Entry 6YLY (electron microscopy, 3.80 A resolution); this record covers chains R and 1 of the 49 polymer chains in the assembly.

# Chain R
Protein: 60S ribosomal protein L19-A
From: Saccharomyces cerevisiae
Reference sequence: P0CX82 (RL19A_YEAST); residues 1-189 here = UniProt positions 1-189
Sequence (189 residues; row label = number of the first residue in the row):
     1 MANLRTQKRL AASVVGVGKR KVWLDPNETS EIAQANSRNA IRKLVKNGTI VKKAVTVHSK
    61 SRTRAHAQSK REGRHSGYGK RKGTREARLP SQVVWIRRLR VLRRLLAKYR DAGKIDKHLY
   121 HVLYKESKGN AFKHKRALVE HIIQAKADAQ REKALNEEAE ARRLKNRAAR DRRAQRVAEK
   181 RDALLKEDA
Disordered / not traced: 1, 156-189
UniProt features mapped onto this chain:
  - modified residue (Phosphoserine): Ser30, Ser37, Ser91
  - cross-link (Glycyl lysine isopeptide (Lys-Gly)): Lys21 (interchain with G-Cter in ubiquitin), Lys53 (interchain with G-Cter in ubiquitin), Lys60 (interchain with G-Cter in ubiquitin), Lys146 (interchain with G-Cter in ubiquitin), Lys186 (interchain with G-Cter in ubiquitin)

# Chain 1
Molecule: 25S rRNA
From: Saccharomyces cerevisiae
Sequence (3396 nucleotides; numbered 1 to 3396; the number before each row is that of its first residue):
     1 GUUUGACCUC AAAUCAGGUA GGAGUACCCG CUGAACUUAA GCAUAUCAAU AAGCGGAGGA
    61 AAAGAAACCA ACCGGGAUUG CCUUAGUAAC GGCGAGUGAA GCGGCAAAAG CUCAAAUUUG
   121 AAAUCUGGUA CCUUCGGUGC CCGAGUUGUA AUUUGGAGAG GGCAACUUUG GGGCCGUUCC
   181 UUGUCUAUGU UCCUUGGAAC AGGACGUCAU AGAGGGUGAG AAUCCCGUGU GGCGAGGAGU
   241 GCGGUUCUUU GUAAAGUGCC UUCGAAGAGU CGAGUUGUUU GGGAAUGCAG CUCUAAGUGG
   301 GUGGUAAAUU CCAUCUAAAG CUAAAUAUUG GCGAGAGACC GAUAGCGAAC AAGUACAGUG
   361 AUGGAAAGAU GAAAAGAACU UUGAAAAGAG AGUGAAAAAG UACGUGAAAU UGUUGAAAGG
   421 GAAGGGCAUU UGAUCAGACA UGGUGUUUUG UGCCCUCUGC UCCUUGUGGG UAGGGGAAUC
   481 UCGCAUUUCA CUGGGCCAGC AUCAGUUUUG GUGGCAGGAU AAAUCCAUAG GAAUGUAGCU
   541 UGCCUCGGUA AGUAUUAUAG CCUGUGGGAA UACUGCCAGC UGGGACUGAG GACUGCGACG
   601 UAAGUCAAGG AUGCUGGCAU AAUGGUUAUA UGCCGCCCGU CUUGAAACAC GGACCAAGGA
   661 GUCUAACGUC UAUGCGAGUG UUUGGGUGUA AAACCCAUAC GCGUAAUGAA AGUGAACGUA
   721 GGUUGGGGCC UCGCAAGAGG UGCACAAUCG ACCGAUCCUG AUGUCUUCGG AUGGAUUUGA
   781 GUAAGAGCAU AGCUGUUGGG ACCCGAAAGA UGGUGAACUA UGCCUGAAUA GGGUGAAGCC
   841 AGAGGAAACU CUGGUGGAGG CUCGUAGCGG UUCUGACGUG CAAAUCGAUC GUCGAAUUUG
   901 GGUAUAGGGG CGAAAGACUA AUCGAACCAU CUAGUAGCUG GUUCCUGCCG AAGUUUCCCU
   961 CAGGAUAGCA GAAGCUCGUA UCAGUUUUAU GAGGUAAAGC GAAUGAUUAG AGGUUCCGGG
  1021 GUCGAAAUGA CCUUGACCUA UUCUCAAACU UUAAAUAUGU AAGAAGUCCU UGUUACUUAA
  1081 UUGAACGUGG ACAUUUGAAU GAAGAGCUUU UAGUGGGCCA UUUUUGGUAA GCAGAACUGG
  1141 CGAUGCGGGA UGAACCGAAC GUAGAGUUAA GGUGCCGGAA UACACGCUCA UCAGACACCA
  1201 CAAAAGGUGU UAGUUCAUCU AGACAGCCGG ACGGUGGCCA UGGAAGUCGG AAUCCGCUAA
  1261 GGAGUGUGUA ACAACUCACC GGCCGAAUGA ACUAGCCCUG AAAAUGGAUG GCGCUCAAGC
  1321 GUGUUACCUA UACUCUACCG UCAGGGUUGA UAUGAUGCCC UGACGAGUAG GCAGGCGUGG
  1381 AGGUCAGUGA CGAAGCCUAG ACCGUAAGGU CGGGUCGAAC GGCCUCUAGU GCAGAUCUUG
  1441 GUGGUAGUAG CAAAUAUUCA AAUGAGAACU UUGAAGACUG AAGUGGGGAA AGGUUCCACG
  1501 UCAACAGCAG UUGGACGUGG GUUAGUCGAU CCUAAGAGAU GGGGAAGCUC CGUUUCAAAG
  1561 GCCUGAUUUU AUGCAGGCCA CCAUCGAAAG GGAAUCCGGU UAAGAUUCCG GAACCUGGAU
  1621 AUGGAUUCUU CACGGUAACG UAACUGAAUG UGGAGACGUC GGCGCGAGCC CUGGGAGGAG
  1681 UUAUCUUUUC UUCUUAACAG CUUAUCACCC CGGAAUUGGU UUAUCCGGAG AUGGGGUCUU
  1741 AUGGCUGGAA GAGGCCAGCA CCUUUGCUGG CUCCGGUGCG CUUGUGACGG CCCGUGAAAA
  1801 UCCACAGGAA GGAAUAGUUU UCAUGCCAGG UCGUACUGAU AACCGCAGCA GGUCUCCAAG
  1861 GUGAACAGCC UCUAGUUGAU AGAAUAAUGU AGAUAAGGGA AGUCGGCAAA AUAGAUCCGU
  1921 AACUUCGGGA UAAGGAUUGG CUCUAAGGGU CGGGUAGUGA GGGCCUUGGU CAGACGCAGC
  1981 GGGCGUGCUU GUGGACUGCU UGGUGGGGCU UGCUCUGCUA GGCGGACUAC UUGCGUGCCU
  2041 UGUUGUAGAC GGCCUUGGUA GGUCUCUUGU AGACCGUCGC UUGCUACAAU UAACGAUCAA
  2101 CUUAGAACUG GUACGGACAA GGGGAAUCUG ACUGUCUAAU UAAAACAUAG CAUUGCGAUG
  2161 GUCAGAAAGU GAUGUUGACG CAAUGUGAUU UCUGCCCAGU GCUCUGAAUG UCAAAGUGAA
  2221 GAAAUUCAAC CAAGCGCGGG UAAACGGCGG GAGUAACUAU GACUCUCUUA AGGUAGCCAA
  2281 AUGCCUCGUC AUCUAAUUAG UGACGCGCAU GAAUGGAUUA ACGAGAUUCC CACUGUCCCU
  2341 AUCUACUAUC UAGCGAAACC ACAGCCAAGG GAACGGGCUU GGCAGAAUCA GCGGGGAAAG
  2401 AAGACCCUGU UGAGCUUGAC UCUAGUUUGA CAUUGUGAAG AGACAUAGAG GGUGUAGAAU
  2461 AAGUGGGAGC UUCGGCGCCA GUGAAAUACC ACUACCUUUA UAGUUUCUUU ACUUAUUCAA
  2521 UGAAGCGGAG CUGGAAUUCA UUUUCCACGU UCUAGCAUUC AAGGUCCCAU UCGGGGCUGA
  2581 UCCGGGUUGA AGACAUUGUC AGGUGGGGAG UUUGGCUGGG GCGGCACAUC UGUUAAACGA
  2641 UAACGCAGAU GUCCUAAGGG GGGCUCAUGG AGAACAGAAA UCUCCAGUAG AACAAAAGGG
  2701 UAAAAGCCCC CUUGAUUUUG AUUUUCAGUG UGAAUACAAA CCAUGAAAGU GUGGCCUAUC
  2761 GAUCCUUUAG UCCCUCGGAA UUUGAGGCUA GAGGUGCCAG AAAAGUUACC ACAGGGAUAA
  2821 CUGGCUUGUG GCAGUCAAGC GUUCAUAGCG ACAUUGCUUU UUGAUUCUUC GAUGUCGGCU
  2881 CUUCCUAUCA UACCGAAGCA GAAUUCGGUA AGCGUUGGAU UGUUCACCCA CUAAUAGGGA
  2941 ACGUGAGCUG GGUUUAGACC GUCGUGAGAC AGGUUAGUUU UACCCUACUG AUGAAUGUUA
  3001 CCGCAAUAGU AAUUGAACUU AGUACGAGAG GAACAGUUCA UUCGGAUAAU UGGUUUUUGC
  3061 GGCUGUCUGA UCAGGCAUUG CCGCGAAGCU ACCAUCCGCU GGAUUAUGGC UGAACGCCUC
  3121 UAAGUCAGAA UCCAUGCUAG AACGCGGUGA UUUCUUUGCU CCACACAAUA UAGAUGGAUA
  3181 CGAAUAAGGC GUCCUUGUGG CGUCGCUGAA CCAUAGCAGG CUAGCAACGG UGCACUUGGC
  3241 GGAAAGGCCU UGGGUGCUUG CUGGCGAAUU GCAAUGUCAU UUUGCGUGGG GAUAAAUCAU
  3301 UUGUAUACGA CUUAGAUGUA CAACGGGGUA UUGUAAGCAG UAGAGUAGCC UUGUUGUUAC
  3361 GAUCUGCUGA GAUUAAGCCU UUGUUGUCUG AUUUGU
Disordered / not traced: 1-2, 441-493, 643-647, 994-1053, 1070-1089, 1567-1573, 1954-2092, 2192-2312, 2371-2375, 2398-2421, 2446-2500, 2607-2767, 2791-2818, 2941-2980

# How chain R and chain 1 interact
Pairs across the interface (169; chain R residue first):
  Ala2(R) with U1471(1), sugar contact
  Asn3(R) with U1470(1), sugar contact; U1471(1), sugar contact; U1512(1), sugar contact
  Leu4(R) with U1471(1), hydrogen bond to the sugar
  Arg5(R) with U1512(1), hydrogen bond to the phosphate; G1513(1), salt bridge to the phosphate
  Thr6(R) with A1498(1), phosphate contact
  Lys8(R) with U1472(1), salt bridge to the phosphate; G1473(1), salt bridge to the phosphate
  Arg9(R) with C1497(1), hydrogen bond to the phosphate; A1498(1), salt bridge to the phosphate; A1602(1), hydrogen bond to the phosphate; A1603(1), salt bridge to the phosphate
  Leu10(R) with A1602(1), sugar contact
  Val17(R) with A1874(1), phosphate contact
  Gly18(R) with A1874(1), phosphate contact; G1875(1), phosphate contact
  Lys19(R) with G1875(1), hydrogen bond to the phosphate; U1876(1), salt bridge to the phosphate
  Arg20(R) with U1873(1), salt bridge to the phosphate; A1874(1), salt bridge to the phosphate; G1875(1), hydrogen bond to the phosphate
  Lys21(R) with U1873(1), salt bridge to the phosphate; A1874(1), salt bridge to the phosphate
  Val22(R) with G1473(1), phosphate contact
  Trp23(R) with G1473(1), hydrogen bond to the phosphate; A1474(1), phosphate contact
  Leu24(R) with G1473(1), sugar contact
  Asp25(R) with U1472(1), sugar contact
  Pro26(R) with G1473(1), sugar contact
  Asn36(R) with A1602(1), phosphate contact
  Ser37(R) with U1601(1), phosphate contact; A1602(1), hydrogen bond to the phosphate
  Arg38(R) with U1601(1), phosphate contact; A1602(1), hydrogen bond to the phosphate; A1603(1), salt bridge to the phosphate
  Asn39(R) with U1765(1), phosphate contact
  Arg42(R) with U1600(1), salt bridge to the phosphate; U1601(1), salt bridge to the phosphate
  Lys43(R) with U1763(1), sugar contact; U1764(1), phosphate contact; U1765(1), base contact
  Lys46(R) with G1766(1), hydrogen bond to the base
  Val55(R) with C1872(1), sugar contact; U1873(1), sugar contact
  Thr56(R) with C1872(1), phosphate contact; U1873(1), phosphate contact
  Val57(R) with C1690(1), sugar contact; U3068(1), phosphate contact
  His58(R) with G1860(1), base contact; U1871(1), hydrogen bond to the sugar; C1872(1), sugar contact; C3067(1), salt bridge to the phosphate; U3068(1), phosphate contact
  Ser59(R) with U1689(1), hydrogen bond to the sugar; U3068(1), hydrogen bond to the phosphate; G3069(1), sugar contact
  Lys60(R) with C1671(1), phosphate contact; C1690(1), phosphate contact; G1860(1), hydrogen bond to the sugar
  Ser61(R) with G3069(1), hydrogen bond to the sugar
  Arg62(R) with C3067(1), salt bridge to the phosphate; U3068(1), salt bridge to the phosphate; G3069(1), hydrogen bond to the phosphate; A3070(1), salt bridge to the phosphate
  Thr63(R) with G1861(1), sugar contact
  Arg64(R) with U1672(1), salt bridge to the phosphate; U1689(1), salt bridge to the phosphate; C1690(1), salt bridge to the phosphate
  Lys70(R) with U1862(1), salt bridge to the phosphate
  Arg71(R) with C2101(1), salt bridge to the phosphate
  Arg74(R) with U1942(1), salt bridge to the phosphate; C1943(1), salt bridge to the phosphate
  His75(R) with G1940(1), salt bridge to the phosphate; C1941(1), salt bridge to the phosphate
  Gly77(R) with G1939(1), phosphate contact
  Tyr78(R) with G1914(1), base contact; U1916(1), sugar contact; G1939(1), hydrogen bond to the phosphate; A2104(1), hydrogen bond to the phosphate
  Gly79(R) with U1938(1), hydrogen bond to the phosphate; G1939(1), hydrogen bond to the phosphate; G2115(1), sugar contact
  Lys80(R) with G1940(1), phosphate contact; U3064(1), hydrogen bond to the phosphate; G3065(1), salt bridge to the phosphate
  Arg81(R) with A1864(1), phosphate contact; G1914(1), hydrogen bond to the base; A1915(1), sugar contact; U2103(1), salt bridge to the phosphate; A2104(1), salt bridge to the phosphate
  Lys82(R) with G1863(1), phosphate contact; A1864(1), hydrogen bond to the phosphate; G1914(1), hydrogen bond to the sugar; A1915(1), sugar contact; G2115(1), sugar contact; C2118(1), base contact
  Gly83(R) with A1864(1), hydrogen bond to the phosphate; A1915(1), sugar contact
  Thr84(R) with G832(1), phosphate contact; G833(1), hydrogen bond to the phosphate
  Arg85(R) with U1916(1), hydrogen bond to the phosphate; C1917(1), salt bridge to the phosphate
  Glu86(R) with G832(1), phosphate contact; G833(1), phosphate contact
  Ala87(R) with G832(1), phosphate contact; A1864(1), sugar contact
  Arg88(R) with C1779(1), hydrogen bond to the base; A1864(1), salt bridge to the phosphate; U2103(1), salt bridge to the phosphate
  Leu89(R) with U2102(1), sugar contact
  Pro90(R) with C1779(1), base contact
  Gln92(R) with G856(1), hydrogen bond to the phosphate; G857(1), hydrogen bond to the phosphate; U1722(1), base contact
  Val93(R) with C1779(1), sugar contact
  Trp95(R) with G854(1), sugar contact; U855(1), sugar contact; G856(1), phosphate contact; U1722(1), sugar contact
  Ile96(R) with U1722(1), sugar contact
  Arg97(R) with C1779(1), salt bridge to the phosphate
  Arg100(R) with C1663(1), hydrogen bond to the phosphate; G1664(1), salt bridge to the phosphate; U1722(1), salt bridge to the phosphate
  Val101(R) with G1948(1), phosphate contact; G1949(1), phosphate contact
  Arg103(R) with U1721(1), salt bridge to the phosphate; U1722(1), phosphate contact; A1723(1), salt bridge to the phosphate
  Arg104(R) with G1949(1), hydrogen bond to the phosphate; U1950(1), salt bridge to the phosphate
  Arg110(R) with G1719(1), salt bridge to the phosphate; U1720(1), salt bridge to the phosphate
  Lys114(R) with A2093(1), hydrogen bond to the base
  Lys117(R) with A1715(1), salt bridge to the phosphate; G1718(1), phosphate contact; G1719(1), phosphate contact
  His118(R) with U1716(1), hydrogen bond to the sugar; U1717(1), phosphate contact; G1718(1), phosphate contact
  Tyr120(R) with G1719(1), phosphate contact; U1720(1), hydrogen bond to the phosphate
  His121(R) with G1718(1), salt bridge to the phosphate; G1719(1), salt bridge to the phosphate; U1720(1), base contact
  Tyr124(R) with U1720(1), base contact; U1721(1), hydrogen bond to the phosphate; U1724(1), base contact
  Lys125(R) with C840(1), hydrogen bond to the sugar; A841(1), phosphate contact
  Glu126(R) with A841(1), hydrogen bond to the sugar; G842(1), phosphate contact
  Lys128(R) with C839(1), hydrogen bond to the sugar; C840(1), hydrogen bond to the sugar; A1723(1), phosphate contact; U1724(1), salt bridge to the phosphate
  Gly129(R) with C840(1), sugar contact
  Asn130(R) with G853(1), sugar contact; G854(1), sugar contact
  His134(R) with A1946(1), phosphate contact; G1947(1), salt bridge to the phosphate; G1948(1), phosphate contact
  Lys135(R) with G1948(1), phosphate contact; G1949(1), salt bridge to the phosphate
  Arg136(R) with A1946(1), hydrogen bond to the phosphate; G1947(1), salt bridge to the phosphate
  Ile143(R) with A2093(1), phosphate contact
Also at the interface, not in a pair above, chain R (84 interface residues in all): Lys53, His66, Ser76, Ser91, Leu99, Lys108
Also at the interface, not in a pair above, chain 1 (85 interface residues in all): G2116

# Overview
The interface between chain R and chain 1 involves 84 residues on one side and 85 on the other; the contacts
include 41 hydrogen bonds and 47 salt bridges. Among the polar pairs are Lys46(R)-G1766(1), Arg81(R)-G1914(1)
and Arg88(R)-C1779(1).
Chain R is 60S ribosomal protein L19-A and chain 1 is 25S rRNA, both from Saccharomyces cerevisiae; the
structure, pre-60S State NE2 (TAP-Flag-Nop53), was determined by electron microscopy (same publication as
6YLE, 6YLF and 6YLX).
